Entry 2STT (solution NMR); this record covers chains B and A of the 3 polymer chains in the assembly.

[Chain B]
Molecule: 17-nt DNA strand
Sequence (17 nucleotides; row label = number of the first residue in the row):
     1 TCGAGCCGGA AGTTCGA

[Chain A]
Molecule: ETS1
Source organism: Homo sapiens
Reference sequence: P14921 (ETS1_HUMAN); residues 10-105 here correspond to UniProt positions 320-415 (UniProt number = residue number + 310)
Sequence (96 residues; row label = number of the first residue in the row):
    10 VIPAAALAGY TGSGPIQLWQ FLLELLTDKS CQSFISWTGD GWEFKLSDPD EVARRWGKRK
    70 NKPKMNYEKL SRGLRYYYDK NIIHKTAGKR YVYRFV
Swiss-Prot annotation at these positions:
  - DNA-binding region: Ile25 to Val105 (ETS)
  - region: Ala13 to Thr20 (Helix HI-2)
What the authors report for this chain:
  - binding site for the 17-nt DNA strand: Gln26, Trp65, Lys69, Lys71, Met74, Lys78, Arg81, Tyr85, Tyr86, Lys89
  - binding site for the 17-nt DNA strand (chain B): Ser80, Tyr100
  - contacts within the chain: Trp28-Tyr86

[How chain B and chain A interact]
Contacting residue pairs (12; chain B residue first):
  DG5(B) - Glu77(A)  sugar contact
  DG5(B) - Tyr100(A)  phosphate contact
  DC6(B) - Tyr76(A)  phosphate contact
  DC6(B) - Glu77(A)  phosphate contact
  DC6(B) - Arg99(A)  phosphate contact
  DC6(B) - Tyr100(A)  phosphate contact
  DC7(B) - Glu77(A)  base contact
  DC7(B) - Ser80(A)  phosphate contact
  DC7(B) - Arg81(A)  base contact
  DC7(B) - Lys94(A)  phosphate contact
  DG8(B) - Arg81(A)  base contact
  DG8(B) - Arg84(A)  phosphate contact
Also at the interface, not in a pair above, chain B (5 interface residues in all): DG9

[Overview]
The interface between chain B and chain A involves 5 residues on one side and 8 on the other. From the paper:
a binding site for the 17-nt DNA strand at Gln26(A), Trp65(A) and Lys69(A) among others; a binding site for
the 17-nt DNA strand (chain B) at Ser80(A) and Tyr100(A).
Chain B is a 17-nt DNA strand and chain A is ETS1 (Homo sapiens); the structure, Solution NMR structure of the
human ETS1/DNA complex, 25 structures, was determined by solution NMR together with 2STW from the same study.
